PDB entry 5H9I | X-ray diffraction, 1.50 A resolution | chain A

# Chain A
Molecule: Geobacter metallireducens SMUG1
Organism: Geobacter metallireducens (strain GS-15 / ATCC 53774 / DSM 7210)
UniProtKB: Q39ZI0 (Q39ZI0_GEOMG); residues 1-237 here = UniProt positions 1-237
Amino-acid sequence (240 residues; row label = number of the first residue in the row; numbers below 1 keep their minus sign (Gly-2 is residue -2)):
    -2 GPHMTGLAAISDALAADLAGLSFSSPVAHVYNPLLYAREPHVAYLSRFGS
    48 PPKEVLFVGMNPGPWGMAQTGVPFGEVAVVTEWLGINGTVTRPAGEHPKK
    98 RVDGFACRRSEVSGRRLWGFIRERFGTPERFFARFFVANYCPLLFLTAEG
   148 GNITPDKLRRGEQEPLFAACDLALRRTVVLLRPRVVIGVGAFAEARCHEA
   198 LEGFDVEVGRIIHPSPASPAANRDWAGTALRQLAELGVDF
Sequence notes: expression tag (-2 to 0)
Residues lining bound ligands:
  - pentanoic acid (LEA): Arg121, Phe122, Arg127, Arg131, Phe237
  - xanthine (XAN): Gly56, Met57, Asn58, Pro59, Gly60, Met64, Pro70, Phe71, Glu108, Ser110, Asn136, His210

# Overview
Ligands of chain A: xanthine and pentanoic acid.
Chain A is Geobacter metallireducens SMUG1 (Geobacter metallireducens (strain GS-15 / ATCC 53774 / DSM 7210));
the structure, Crystal structure of Geobacter metallireducens SMUG1 with xanthine, was determined by X-ray
diffraction (same publication as 5H93, 5H98 and 5H99).
